Entry 1EIQ (X-ray diffraction, 2.00 A resolution); this record covers chain A.

Chain A:
Protein: 2,3-dihydroxybiphenyl-1,2-dioxygenase
Organism: Pseudomonas sp
Notes: EC 1.13.11.39
UniProt: P17297 (BPHC_PSES1); residue numbers follow UniProt; this construct covers 1-292
Sequence (292 residues; row label = number of the first residue in the row):
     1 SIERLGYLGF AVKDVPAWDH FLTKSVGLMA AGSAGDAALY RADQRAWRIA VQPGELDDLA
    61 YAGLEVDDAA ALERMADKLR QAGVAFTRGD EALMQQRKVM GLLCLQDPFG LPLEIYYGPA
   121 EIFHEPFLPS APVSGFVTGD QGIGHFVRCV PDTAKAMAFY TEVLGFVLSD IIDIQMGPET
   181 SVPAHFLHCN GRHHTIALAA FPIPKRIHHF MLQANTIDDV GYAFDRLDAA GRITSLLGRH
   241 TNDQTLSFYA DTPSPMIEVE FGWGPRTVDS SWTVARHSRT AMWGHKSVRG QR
Not modelled in the structure: 290-292
Metal / ion sites: Fe ion: His145, His209, Glu260

Summary:
The Fe ion site is built by His145, His209 and Glu260.
Chain A is 2,3-dihydroxybiphenyl-1,2-dioxygenase (Pseudomonas sp); the structure,
2,3-dihydroxybiphenyl-1,2-dioxygenase, was determined by X-ray diffraction together with 1EIR and 1EIL from
the same study.
